PDB entry 3PJS | X-ray diffraction, 3.80 A resolution | chains K and M of the 8 polymer chains in the assembly

# Chain K (and M)
Protein: Voltage-gated potassium channel
Organism: Streptomyces lividans
Notes: chain M of this document is another copy of the same molecule, construct and numbering; everything in this record applies to it too
UniProtKB: P0A334 (KCSA_STRLI); residues 22-160 here = UniProt positions 22-160
Amino-acid sequence (166 residues; numbered -5 to 160; the number before each row is that of its first residue; numbers below 1 keep their minus sign (Met-5 is residue -5)):
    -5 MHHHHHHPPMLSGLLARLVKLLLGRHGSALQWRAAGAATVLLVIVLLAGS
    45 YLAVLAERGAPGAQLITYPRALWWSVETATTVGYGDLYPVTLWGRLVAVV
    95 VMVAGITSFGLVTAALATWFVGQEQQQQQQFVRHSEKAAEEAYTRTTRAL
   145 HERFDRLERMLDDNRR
Disordered / not traced: -5 to 21
Construct notes: expression tag (-5 to 21); engineered mutation Gln25 (His in P0A334), Gln117 (Arg in P0A334), Gln120 (Glu in P0A334), Gln121 (Arg in P0A334), Gln122 (Arg in P0A334), Gln123 (Gly in P0A334), Gln124 (His in P0A334)
UniProt features mapped onto this chain:
  - motif: Thr75 to Asp80 (Selectivity filter)
  - mutagenesis: Glu71 (E71A: Prevents channel inactivation)
From the paper describing this entry:
  - conformationally variable residues (domain motion, helix shift): Gly104, Thr112, Val115, Glu118 to Glu135

# How chain K and chain M interact
Residue-residue contacts - 7 pairs, chain K then chain M:
  Thr75(K) with Thr75(M)
  Val76(K) with Thr75(M); Val76(M)
  Gly77(K) with Val76(M); Gly77(M)
  Tyr78(K) with Tyr78(M)
  Arg159(K) with Arg159(M)

# Summary
The chain K/chain M interface involves 5 residues from each chain. Curated annotation (UniProt) lists one
mutagenesis site on chain K. The paper reports conformational variability at Gly104(K), Thr112(K) and
Val115(K) among others.
Chain K and chain M are both Voltage-gated potassium channel (Streptomyces lividans); the structure, Mechanism
of Activation Gating in the Full-Length KcsA K+ Channel, was determined by X-ray diffraction.
